Entry 8W4Q (X-ray diffraction, 1.55 A resolution); this record covers chains A and B.

[Chain A (and B)]
Molecule: cAMP-specific 3', 5'-cyclic phosphodiesterase 4D
From: Homo sapiens
Notes: EC 3.1.4.53; chain B of this document is another copy of the same molecule, construct and numbering; everything in this record applies to it too
UniProt: Q08499 (PDE4D_HUMAN); residues 86-413 here correspond to UniProt positions 388-715 (UniProt number = residue number + 302)
Amino-acid sequence (349 residues; row label = number of the first residue in the row):
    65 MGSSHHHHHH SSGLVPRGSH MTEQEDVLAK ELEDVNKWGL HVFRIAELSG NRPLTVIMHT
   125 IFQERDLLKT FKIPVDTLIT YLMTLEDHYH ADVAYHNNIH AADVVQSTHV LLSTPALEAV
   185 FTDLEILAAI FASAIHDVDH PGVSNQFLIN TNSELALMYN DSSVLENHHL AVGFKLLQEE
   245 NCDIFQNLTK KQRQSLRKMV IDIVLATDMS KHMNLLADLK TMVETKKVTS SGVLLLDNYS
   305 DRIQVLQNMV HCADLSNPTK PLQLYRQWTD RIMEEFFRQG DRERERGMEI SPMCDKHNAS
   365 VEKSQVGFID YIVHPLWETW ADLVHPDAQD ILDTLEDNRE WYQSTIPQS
Unresolved in the structure: 65-87, 412-413
Differences from the reference sequence: expression tag (65-85)
Ion coordination: Zn2+: His164, His200, Asp201, Asp318; Mg2+ near Asp201 (its only coordinating residue here)
Small-molecule neighbours: CX-4945 (3NG; 5-[(3-chlorophenyl)amino]benzo[c][2,6]naphthyridine-8-carboxylic acid): His160, Met273, Ile336, Phe340, Met357, Ser368, Gln369, Phe372, Ile376
UniProt features mapped onto this chain:
  - active site: His160 (Proton donor)
  - binding site (3',5'-cyclic AMP): His160, Gln369, Phe372
  - binding site (AMP): His160, Asp201, Asp318, Asn321, Gln369, Phe372
  - binding site (Zn(2+)): His164, His200, Asp201, Asp318
  - binding site (Mg(2+)): Asp201
  - binding site (Mn(2+)): Asp201

[Interface between chain A and chain B]
Pairs across the interface - 29 pairs, chain A then chain B:
  Ala220(A) with Arg261(B), hydrogen bond (backbone-side chain)
  Leu221(A) with Ala235(B); Phe238(B), hydrophobic; Lys239(B); Gln242(B)
  Met222(A) with Met222(B), hydrophobic; Tyr223(B), hydrogen bond (backbone-side chain); Ala235(B)
  Tyr223(A) with Met222(B), hydrogen bond (side chain-backbone); Tyr223(B), hydrophobic
  Asn224(A) with Asn231(B), hydrogen bond; Leu234(B); Ala235(B); Arg261(B); Ile265(B)
  Asp225(A) with Arg261(B), salt bridge
  Asn231(A) with Asn224(B), hydrogen bond
  Leu234(A) with Asn224(B)
  Ala235(A) with Leu221(B); Met222(B); Asn224(B)
  Phe238(A) with Leu221(B), hydrophobic
  Lys239(A) with Leu221(B)
  Gln242(A) with Leu221(B)
  Arg261(A) with Ala220(B), hydrogen bond (side chain-backbone); Leu221(B); Asn224(B); Asp225(B), salt bridge
  Ile265(A) with Asn224(B)
Also at the interface, not in a pair above, chain B (15 interface residues in all): Glu218

[In short]
14 residues of chain A face 15 of chain B across their interface; the contacts include 6 hydrogen bonds and 2
salt bridges. Among the polar pairs are Asp225(A)-Arg261(B), Ala220(A)-Arg261(B) and Met222(A)-Tyr223(B).
Chain A binds CX-4945.
Chain A and chain B are both cAMP-specific 3', 5'-cyclic phosphodiesterase 4D (Homo sapiens); the structure,
Crystal structure of PDE4D complexed with CX-4945, was determined by X-ray diffraction (same publication as
8K4C, 8K4H, 8W4R, 8W4S and 8W4T).
